4PGT - chains A and B; structure by X-ray diffraction, 2.10 A resolution.

# Chain A (and B)
Protein: Protein (glutathione S-transferase)
From: Homo sapiens
Notes: EC 2.5.1.18; engineered mutation(s): VAL 104 VARIANT; chain B of this document is another copy of the same molecule, construct and numbering; everything in this record applies to it too
UniProtKB: P09211 (GSTP1_HUMAN); residues 0-209 here correspond to UniProt positions 1-210 (UniProt number = residue number + 1)
Sequence (210 residues; row label = number of the first residue in the row; numbering starts at 0):
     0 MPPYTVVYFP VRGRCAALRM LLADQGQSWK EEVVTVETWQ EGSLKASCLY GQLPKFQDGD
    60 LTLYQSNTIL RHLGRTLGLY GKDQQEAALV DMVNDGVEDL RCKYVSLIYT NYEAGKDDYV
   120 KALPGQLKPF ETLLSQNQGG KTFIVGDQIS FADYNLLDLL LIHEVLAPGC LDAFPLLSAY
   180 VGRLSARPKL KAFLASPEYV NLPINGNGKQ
Differences from the reference sequence: variant Val104 (Ile in P09211)
Modified / non-standard residues: Cys101 (s-hydroxycysteine; CSO)
Residues lining bound ligands: glutathione conjugate of (+)-anti-bpde (GBX; 2-amino-4-[1-(carboxymethyl-carbamoyl)-2-(9-hydroxy-7,8-dioxo-7,8,9,10-tetrahydro-benzo[def]chrysen-10-ylsulfanyl)-ethylcarbamoyl]-butyric acid): Tyr7, Phe8, Val10, Arg13, Val35, Trp38, Lys44, Gly50, Gln51, Leu52, Pro53, Gln64, Ser65, Val104, Tyr108, Gly205
UniProt features mapped onto this chain:
  - binding site (glutathione): Tyr7, Arg13, Trp38, Lys44, Gln51, Leu52, Gln64, Ser65
  - modified residue: Tyr3 (Phosphotyrosine), Thr61 (Phosphothreonine), Lys102 (N6-succinyllysine), Lys115 (N6-succinyllysine), Lys127 (N6-acetyllysine), Tyr198 (Phosphotyrosine)

# Chain A / chain B interface
Pairs across the interface (56; chain A residue first):
  Leu48(A) - Met91(B)  hydrophobic
  Leu48(A) - Pro128(B)
  Tyr49(A) - Met91(B)  hydrogen bond (side chain-backbone)
  Tyr49(A) - Val92(B)
  Tyr49(A) - Gly95(B)
  Tyr49(A) - Pro128(B)  hydrophobic
  Tyr49(A) - Phe129(B)
  Leu60(A) - Gln84(B)
  Leu62(A) - Ala87(B)  hydrophobic
  Tyr63(A) - Met91(B)
  Gln64(A) - Asp94(B)
  Gln64(A) - Gly95(B)
  Gln64(A) - Asp98(B)  hydrogen bond
  Asn66(A) - Asp94(B)
  Thr67(A) - Ala87(B)
  Thr67(A) - Asp90(B)  hydrogen bond (side chain-backbone)
  Thr67(A) - Met91(B)  hydrogen bond (side chain-backbone)
  Thr67(A) - Asp94(B)  hydrogen bond
  Arg70(A) - Arg70(B)
  Arg70(A) - Asp90(B)
  His71(A) - Ala87(B)
  Arg74(A) - Tyr79(B)  hydrogen bond
  Arg74(A) - Gln83(B)  hydrogen bond (backbone-side chain)
  Arg74(A) - Ala86(B)
  Arg74(A) - Ala87(B)
  Arg74(A) - Asp90(B)  salt bridge
  Thr75(A) - Gln83(B)
  Tyr79(A) - Arg74(B)  hydrogen bond
  Gln83(A) - Arg74(B)
  Gln83(A) - Thr75(B)
  Gln84(A) - Leu60(B)
  Ala86(A) - Arg74(B)
  Ala87(A) - Leu62(B)  hydrophobic
  Ala87(A) - Thr67(B)
  Ala87(A) - His71(B)
  Ala87(A) - Arg74(B)
  Leu88(A) - Leu62(B)  hydrophobic
  Asp90(A) - Thr67(B)  hydrogen bond (backbone-side chain)
  Asp90(A) - Arg70(B)
  Asp90(A) - Arg74(B)  salt bridge
  Met91(A) - Leu48(B)  hydrophobic
  Met91(A) - Tyr49(B)  hydrogen bond (backbone-side chain)
  Met91(A) - Tyr63(B)  hydrogen bond (side chain-backbone)
  Met91(A) - Thr67(B)  hydrogen bond (backbone-side chain)
  Val92(A) - Tyr49(B)
  Asp94(A) - Gln64(B)
  Asp94(A) - Asn66(B)
  Asp94(A) - Thr67(B)  hydrogen bond
  Gly95(A) - Tyr49(B)
  Gly95(A) - Gln64(B)
  Asp98(A) - Gln64(B)  hydrogen bond
  Pro128(A) - Leu48(B)
  Pro128(A) - Tyr49(B)  hydrophobic
  Phe129(A) - Tyr49(B)
  Leu132(A) - Leu48(B)  hydrophobic
  Leu132(A) - Tyr49(B)
Interface residues without a listed pair, chain A (29 interface residues in all): Asp59, Thr61
Interface residues without a listed pair, chain B (27 interface residues in all): Leu88, Leu132

# Summary
29 residues of chain A and 27 residues of chain B are in contact, with 14 hydrogen bonds and 2 salt bridges.
Polar contacts include Arg74(A)-Asp90(B), Tyr49(A)-Met91(B) and Gln64(A)-Asp98(B). Chain A binds glutathione
conjugate of (+)-anti-bpde. UniProt lists 8 glutathione-binding residues on chain A.
Both chains are Protein (glutathione S-transferase) (Homo sapiens). Entry 4PGT (Crystal structure of
HGSTP1-1[V104] complexed with the gsh conjugate of (+)-anti-bpde) was determined by X-ray diffraction (same
publication as 3PGT).
